4RIA - chains A and E of the 5 polymer chains in the assembly; structure by X-ray diffraction, 3.00 A resolution.

== Chain A ==
Name: Fanconi-associated nuclease 1
Organism: Homo sapiens
Notes: EC 3.1.21.-, 3.1.4.1
UniProtKB: Q9Y2M0 (FAN1_HUMAN); residue numbers follow UniProt; this construct covers 370-509, 519-1017
Amino-acid sequence (651 residues; each row starts with the number of its first residue; note: 9 numbers in that range are skipped by the numbering (no residue carries them; nothing is unmodelled there)):
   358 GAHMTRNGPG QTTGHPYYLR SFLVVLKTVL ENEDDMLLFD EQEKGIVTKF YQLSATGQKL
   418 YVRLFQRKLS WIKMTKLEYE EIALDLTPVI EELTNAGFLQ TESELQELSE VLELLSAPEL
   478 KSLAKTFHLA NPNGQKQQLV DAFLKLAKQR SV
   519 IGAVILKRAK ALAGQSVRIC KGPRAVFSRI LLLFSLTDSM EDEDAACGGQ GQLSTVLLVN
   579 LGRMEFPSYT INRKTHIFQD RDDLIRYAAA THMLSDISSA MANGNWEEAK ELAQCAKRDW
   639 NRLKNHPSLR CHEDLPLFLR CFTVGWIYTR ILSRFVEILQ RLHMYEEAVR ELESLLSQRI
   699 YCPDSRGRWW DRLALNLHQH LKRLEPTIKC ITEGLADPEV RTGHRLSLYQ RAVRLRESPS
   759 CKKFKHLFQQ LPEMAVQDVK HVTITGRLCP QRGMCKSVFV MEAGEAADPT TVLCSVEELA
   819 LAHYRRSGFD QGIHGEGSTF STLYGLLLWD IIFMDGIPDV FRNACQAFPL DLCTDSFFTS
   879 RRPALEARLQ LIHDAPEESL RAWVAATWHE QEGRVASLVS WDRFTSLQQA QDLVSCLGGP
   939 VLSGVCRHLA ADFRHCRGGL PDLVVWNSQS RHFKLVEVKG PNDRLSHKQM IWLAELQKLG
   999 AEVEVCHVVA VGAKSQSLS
Not modelled in the structure: 358-369, 788-795, 800-809, 1010-1017
Sequence notes: expression tag (358-369); engineered mutation Ala487 (Val in Q9Y2M0)
Curated features (UniProtKB/Swiss-Prot):
  - binding site (Mn(2+)): Glu834, Asp960, Glu975, Val976
  - natural variant: Cys871 (C871R: In KMIN), Gln929 (Q929P: In KMIN), Gly937 (G937D: In KMIN), Asp960 (D960N: In KMIN)
  - mutagenesis: Leu477 (L477P: Still localized to sites of DNA damage but the strength of the signal is diminished), Arg706 (R706A: Strongly reduced affinity for sites that have a 5'-terminal phosphate anchor at a flap of 1 nucleotide; when associated with A-952), Gln864 (Q864A: Loss of nuclease activity; when associated with A-960; A-975 and A-977), Arg952 (R952A: Strongly reduced affinity for sites that have a 5'-terminal phosphate anchor at a flap of 1 nucleotide; when associated with A-706), Asp960 (D960A: Loss of nuclease activity. Loss of nuclease activity; when associated with A-864; A-975 and A-977), Glu975 (E975A: Loss of nuclease activity; when associated with A-864; A-960 and A-977), Lys977 (K977A: Loss of nuclease activity; when associated with A-864; A-960 and A-975), Asp981 to Arg982 (Loss of nuclease activity)
Ion coordination: barium ion: Asp960, Glu975, Val976
Reported in the primary citation:
  - mutagenesis - R706A/R952A (210 nM Kd): decreased binding to 5'pT1/3'T8

== Chain E ==
Molecule: 12-nt DNA strand
Sequence (12 nucleotides; numbered 1 to 12; the number before each row is that of its first residue):
     1 GCTGAGGAGT CT

== Chain A / chain E interface ==
Contacting residue pairs - 12 pairs, chain A then chain E:
  Lys433(A) - DT10(E)  salt bridge to the phosphate
  Ser473(A) - DC11(E)  phosphate contact
  Ala474(A) - DC11(E)  hydrogen bond to the phosphate
  Pro475(A) - DC11(E)  phosphate contact
  Gln492(A) - DT12(E)  hydrogen bond to the phosphate
  Lys493(A) - DC11(E)  salt bridge to the phosphate
  Lys493(A) - DT12(E)  hydrogen bond to the phosphate
  Gln494(A) - DT12(E)  phosphate contact
  Thr573(A) - DG4(E)  hydrogen bond to the base
  Ala620(A) - DC2(E)  phosphate contact
  Trp624(A) - DG1(E)  hydrogen bond to the phosphate
  Arg679(A) - DG1(E)  salt bridge to the phosphate
Also at the interface, not in a pair above, chain A (12 interface residues in all): Gly622
Also at the interface, not in a pair above, chain E (7 interface residues in all): DG9

== In short ==
12 residues of chain A face 7 of chain E across their interface; the contacts include 5 hydrogen bonds and 3
salt bridges. Polar contacts include Thr573(A)-DG4(E), Ala474(A)-DC11(E) and Gln492(A)-DT12(E). From UniProt:
4 Mn2+-binding residues and 9 mutagenesis sites on chain A. From the paper: R706A/R952A of chain A reduce
binding to 5'pT1/3'T8.
Here chain A is Fanconi-associated nuclease 1 (Homo sapiens) and chain E is a 12-nt DNA strand. Entry 4RIA
(FAN1 Nuclease bound to 5' phosphorylated nicked DNA) was determined by X-ray diffraction (same publication as
4RI9, 4RI8, 4RIB, 4RIC and 4RID).
